7L0Y - chains E and P of the 60 polymer chains in the assembly; structure by electron microscopy, 2.54 A resolution.

== Chain E (and P) ==
Protein: VP2
From: Primate bocaparvovirus 1 (strain Human bocavirus 1 type 1)
Notes: chain P of this document is another copy of the same molecule, construct and numbering; everything in this record applies to it too
UniProtKB: H9C5X6 (H9C5X6_HBOC1); numbering as in UniProt (aligned over 24-542)
Sequence (519 residues; each row starts with the number of its first residue):
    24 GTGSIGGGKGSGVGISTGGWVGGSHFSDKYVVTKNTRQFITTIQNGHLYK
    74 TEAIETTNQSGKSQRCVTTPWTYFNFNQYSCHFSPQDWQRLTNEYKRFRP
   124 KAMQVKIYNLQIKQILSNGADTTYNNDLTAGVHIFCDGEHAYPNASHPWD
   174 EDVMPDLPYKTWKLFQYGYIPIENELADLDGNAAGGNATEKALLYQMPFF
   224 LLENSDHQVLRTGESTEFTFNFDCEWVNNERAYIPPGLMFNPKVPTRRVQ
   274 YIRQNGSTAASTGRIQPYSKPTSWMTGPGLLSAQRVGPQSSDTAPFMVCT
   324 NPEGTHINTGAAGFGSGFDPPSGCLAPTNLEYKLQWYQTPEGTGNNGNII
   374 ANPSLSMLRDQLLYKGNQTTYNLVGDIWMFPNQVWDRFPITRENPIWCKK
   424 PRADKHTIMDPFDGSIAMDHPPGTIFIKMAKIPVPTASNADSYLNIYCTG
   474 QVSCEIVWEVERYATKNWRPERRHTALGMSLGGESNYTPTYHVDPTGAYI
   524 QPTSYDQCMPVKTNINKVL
Reported in the primary citation:
  - post-translational modification sites: His-70, Cys-89, Cys-104, Cys-159, Cys-247, Cys-322, Cys-347, Cys-421, Cys-477, His-497

== How chain E and chain P interact ==
Residue-residue contacts (76):
  Asp-51(E) / Asp-51(P)
  Asp-51(E) / Arg-485(P)  salt bridge
  Ser-107(E) / Trp-491(P)
  Pro-108(E) / Trp-491(P)
  Pro-108(E) / Pro-493(P)
  Gln-109(E) / Thr-488(P)
  Gln-109(E) / Asn-490(P)
  Gln-109(E) / Trp-491(P)  hydrogen bond (backbone-backbone)
  Gln-109(E) / Arg-492(P)  hydrogen bond (side chain-backbone)
  Gln-109(E) / Pro-493(P)
  Gln-109(E) / Glu-494(P)
  Gln-109(E) / Arg-496(P)
  Gln-112(E) / Pro-493(P)
  Gln-112(E) / Glu-494(P)  hydrogen bond (side chain-backbone)
  Gln-112(E) / Arg-496(P)
  Arg-113(E) / Tyr-486(P)  hydrogen bond (side chain-backbone)
  Asn-116(E) / Arg-496(P)
  Glu-117(E) / Glu-117(P)
  Glu-117(E) / Tyr-486(P)
  Asp-179(E) / Trp-491(P)
  Leu-180(E) / Trp-491(P)
  Pro-181(E) / Trp-491(P)
  Arg-485(E) / Asp-51(P)  salt bridge
  Arg-485(E) / Arg-485(P)
  Tyr-486(E) / Arg-113(P)  hydrogen bond (backbone-side chain)
  Tyr-486(E) / Glu-117(P)
  Thr-488(E) / Gln-109(P)
  Asn-490(E) / Gln-109(P)
  Trp-491(E) / Ser-107(P)
  Trp-491(E) / Pro-108(P)
  Trp-491(E) / Gln-109(P)  hydrogen bond (backbone-backbone)
  Trp-491(E) / Asp-179(P)
  Trp-491(E) / Leu-180(P)
  Trp-491(E) / Pro-181(P)
  Trp-491(E) / Tyr-514(P)
  Trp-491(E) / Tyr-522(P)  hydrogen bond
  Arg-492(E) / Gln-109(P)  hydrogen bond (backbone-side chain)
  Arg-492(E) / Pro-512(P)
  Arg-492(E) / Thr-513(P)
  Arg-492(E) / Tyr-514(P)
  Arg-492(E) / His-515(P)
  Pro-493(E) / Pro-108(P)
  Pro-493(E) / Gln-112(P)
  Pro-493(E) / Ala-499(P)
  Pro-493(E) / Met-502(P)  hydrophobic
  Pro-493(E) / Tyr-514(P)
  Pro-493(E) / Met-532(P)  hydrophobic
  Glu-494(E) / Gln-109(P)
  Glu-494(E) / Gln-112(P)  hydrogen bond (backbone-side chain)
  Glu-494(E) / Thr-498(P)
  Glu-494(E) / Ala-499(P)  hydrogen bond (backbone-backbone)
  Arg-495(E) / Thr-498(P)
  Arg-495(E) / Ala-499(P)
  Arg-495(E) / Leu-500(P)
  Arg-496(E) / Gln-109(P)
  Arg-496(E) / Gln-112(P)
  Arg-496(E) / Asn-116(P)
  Arg-496(E) / His-497(P)
  Arg-496(E) / Thr-498(P)  hydrogen bond (backbone-side chain)
  His-497(E) / Arg-496(P)
  Thr-498(E) / Glu-494(P)
  Thr-498(E) / Arg-495(P)
  Thr-498(E) / Arg-496(P)  hydrogen bond (side chain-backbone)
  Ala-499(E) / Pro-493(P)
  Ala-499(E) / Glu-494(P)  hydrogen bond (backbone-backbone)
  Ala-499(E) / Arg-495(P)
  Leu-500(E) / Arg-495(P)
  Met-502(E) / Pro-493(P)  hydrophobic
  Pro-512(E) / Arg-492(P)
  Thr-513(E) / Arg-492(P)
  Tyr-514(E) / Trp-491(P)
  Tyr-514(E) / Arg-492(P)
  Tyr-514(E) / Pro-493(P)
  His-515(E) / Arg-492(P)
  Tyr-522(E) / Trp-491(P)  hydrogen bond
  Met-532(E) / Pro-493(P)  hydrophobic
Other interface residues (no listed pair), chain E (37 interface residues in all): Gly-46, Ser-50, Arg-415, Ala-487, Lys-489
Other interface residues (no listed pair), chain P (37 interface residues in all): Gly-46, Ser-50, Arg-415, Ala-487, Lys-489

== In short ==
Chain E and chain P each contribute 37 residues to their interface; the contacts include 14 hydrogen bonds and
2 salt bridges. Polar contacts include Asp-51(E)/Arg-485(P), Gln-109(E)/Arg-492(P) and Gln-112(E)/Glu-494(P).
From the paper: modification sites His-70(E), Cys-89(E) and Cys-104(E) among others.
Both chains are VP2 (Primate bocaparvovirus 1 (strain Human bocavirus 1 type 1)). Entry 7L0Y (Human Bocavirus
1 (pH 2.6)) was determined by electron microscopy (same publication as 7L0U, 7L0V, 7L0W and 7L0X).
